PDB entry 4KNG | X-ray diffraction, 2.50 A resolution | chains A and F of the 6 polymer chains in the assembly

Chain A:
Name: Leucine-rich repeat-containing G-protein coupled receptor 5
Source organism: Homo sapiens
Notes: fragment: extracellular domain
UniProt: O75473 (LGR5_HUMAN); numbering as in UniProt (aligned over 32-557)
Amino-acid sequence (531 residues; each row starts with the number of its first residue):
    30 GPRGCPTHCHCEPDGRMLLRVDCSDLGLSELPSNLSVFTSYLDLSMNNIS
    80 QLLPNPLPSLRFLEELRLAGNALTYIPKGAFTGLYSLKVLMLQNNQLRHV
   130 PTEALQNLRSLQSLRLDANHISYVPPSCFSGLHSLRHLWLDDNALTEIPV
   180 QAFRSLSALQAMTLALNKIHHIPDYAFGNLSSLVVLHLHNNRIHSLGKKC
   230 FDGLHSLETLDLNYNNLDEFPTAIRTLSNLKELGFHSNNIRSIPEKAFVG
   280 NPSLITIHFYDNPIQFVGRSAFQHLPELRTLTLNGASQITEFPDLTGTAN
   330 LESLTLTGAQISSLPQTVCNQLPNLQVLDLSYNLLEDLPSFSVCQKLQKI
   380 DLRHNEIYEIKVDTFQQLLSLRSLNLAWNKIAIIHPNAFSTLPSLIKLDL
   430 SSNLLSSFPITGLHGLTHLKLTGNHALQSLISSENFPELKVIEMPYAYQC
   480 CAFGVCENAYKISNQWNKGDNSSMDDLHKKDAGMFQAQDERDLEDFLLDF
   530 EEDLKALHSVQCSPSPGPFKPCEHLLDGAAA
Disordered / not traced: 484-536, 544-560
Construct notes: expression tag (30-31, 558-560)
Cystine bridges: Cys34-Cys40, Cys38-Cys52, Cys348-Cys373, Cys479-Cys541
Covalently attached groups: N-acetylglucosamine (NAG) linked to Asn208
Bound ions: Ni2+: His199, His223 (shared with 1 residue of chain B)
Swiss-Prot annotation at these positions:
  - glycosylation (N-linked (GlcNAc...) asparagine): Asn63, Asn77, Asn208, Asn500
  - mutagenesis: Asp146 (D146F: Abolishes activation of Wnt signaling), Asp170 (D170F: Abolishes activation of Wnt signaling), Ala190 (A190D: Abolishes activation of Wnt signaling)
Reported in the primary citation:
  - conformationally variable residues (order/disorder transition): Gly483 to His537

Chain F:
Name: E3 ubiquitin-protein ligase RNF43
Source organism: Homo sapiens
Notes: EC 6.3.2.-; fragment: PA domain
UniProt: Q68DV7 (RNF43_HUMAN); residues 44-198 here = UniProt positions 44-198
Amino-acid sequence (160 residues; each row starts with the number of its first residue):
    42 GPQKAIIRVIPLKMDPTGKLNLTLEGVFAGVAEITPAEGKLMQSHPLYLC
    92 NASDDDNLEPGFISIVKLESPRRAPRPCLSLASKARMAGERGASAVLFDI
   142 TEDRAAAEQLQQPLGLTWPVVLIWGNDAEKLMEFVYKNQKAHVRIELKEP
   192 PAWPDYDAAA
Disordered / not traced: 42-43, 192-201
Construct notes: expression tag (42-43, 199-201)
Cystine bridges: Cys91-Cys119
Reported in the primary citation:
  - disease-associated variants - A78T, L82S, M83T (citing earlier work)
  - disease-associated variants - S85F: decreased stability (proposed by the authors, not directly observed)

Interface between chain A and chain F:
Residue-residue contacts (15; chain A residue first):
  Gln294(A) - Arg117(F)
  Ser316(A) - Arg117(F)
  Gly337(A) - Arg113(F)  hydrogen bond (backbone-side chain)
  Ala338(A) - Arg113(F)  hydrogen bond (backbone-side chain)
  Gln339(A) - Arg113(F)  hydrogen bond (side chain-backbone)
  Gln339(A) - Arg114(F)
  Tyr361(A) - Arg113(F)  hydrogen bond (backbone-side chain)
  Asn362(A) - Arg113(F)
  Leu363(A) - Arg113(F)
  His383(A) - Ala146(F)
  His383(A) - Glu149(F)  salt bridge
  Trp407(A) - Arg145(F)  hydrogen bond (backbone-side chain)
  Trp407(A) - Glu149(F)
  Asn408(A) - Arg145(F)  hydrogen bond (backbone-side chain)
  Ser431(A) - Arg145(F)  hydrogen bond (backbone-side chain)
Also at the interface, not in a pair above, chain A (15 interface residues in all): Glu385, Lys409, His454
Also at the interface, not in a pair above, chain F (7 interface residues in all): Trp165

Overview:
15 residues of chain A and 7 residues of chain F are in contact, with 7 hydrogen bonds and 1 salt bridge.
Polar pairs include His383(A)-Glu149(F), Gly337(A)-Arg113(F) and Ala338(A)-Arg113(F). Covalently linked
N-acetylglucosamine: at Asn208(A). From UniProt: 3 mutagenesis sites on chain A. From the paper: S85F of chain
F reduces stability; conformational variability at Gly483(A).
Here chain A is Leucine-rich repeat-containing G-protein coupled receptor 5 and chain F is E3
ubiquitin-protein ligase RNF43, both from Homo sapiens. Entry 4KNG (Crystal structure of human
LGR5-RSPO1-RNF43) was determined by X-ray diffraction.
